8HC1 - chains a and b of the 48 polymer chains in the assembly; structure by electron microscopy, 2.30 A resolution.

[Chain a]
Name: Urease accessory protein UreH
Organism: Helicobacter pylori 26695
UniProtKB: Q09067 (UREH_HELPY); residue numbers follow UniProt; this construct covers 1-265
Chain sequence (273 residues; numbered 1 to 273; the number before each row is that of its first residue):
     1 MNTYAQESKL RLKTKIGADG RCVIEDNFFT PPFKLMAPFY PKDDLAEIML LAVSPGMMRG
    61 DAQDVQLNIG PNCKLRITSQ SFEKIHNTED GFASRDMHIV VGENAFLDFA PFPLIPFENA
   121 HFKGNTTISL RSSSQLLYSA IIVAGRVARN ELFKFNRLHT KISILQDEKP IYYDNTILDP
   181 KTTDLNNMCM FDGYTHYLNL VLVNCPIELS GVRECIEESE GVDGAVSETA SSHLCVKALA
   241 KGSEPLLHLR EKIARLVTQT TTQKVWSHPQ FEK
Unresolved in the structure: 261-273
Sequence notes: engineered mutation Ala140 (Glu in Q09067); expression tag (266-273)
What the authors report for this chain:
  - mutagenesis - D61A, S81K, E140A: abolished catalytic activity
  - mutagenesis - S81K, E140A: unchanged binding to Urease subunit beta
  - mutagenesis - E140A: increased stability (proposed by the authors, not directly observed)

[Chain b]
Name: Urease accessory protein UreF
Organism: Helicobacter pylori 26695
UniProtKB: Q09065 (UREF_HELPY); residue numbers follow UniProt; this construct covers 1-254
Chain sequence (254 residues; row label = number of the first residue in the row):
     1 MDKGKSVKST EKSVGMPPKT PKTDNNAHVD NEFLILQVND AVFPIGSYTH SFGLETYIQQ
    61 KKVTNKESAL EYLKANLSSQ FLYTEMLSLK LTYESALQQD LKKILGVEEV IMLSTSPMEL
   121 RLANQKLGNR FIKTLQAMNE LDMGEFFNAY AQKTKDPTHA TSYGVFAASL GIELKKALAH
   181 YLDAQTSNMV INCVKSVPLS QNDGQKILLS LQSPFNQLIE KTLELDESHL CTASVQNDIK
   241 AMQHESLYSR LYMS
Unresolved in the structure: 1-29, 46-48
Sequence notes: engineered mutation Ala179 (Arg in Q09065), Asp183 (Tyr in Q09065)
What the authors report for this chain:
  - mutagenesis - A41K, S47K, E85A, A233K: unchanged binding to Urease subunit beta
  - mutagenesis - A41K, S47K, E85A, R179A/Y183D, A233K: abolished catalytic activity
  - mutagenesis - R179A/Y183D: abolished binding to dimerization of HpUreFD

[Interface between chain a and chain b]
Contacting residue pairs (66; chain a residue first):
  Arg157(a) with His229(b), hydrogen bond
  Pro170(a) with Glu109(b); Leu113(b)
  Ile171(a) with Leu113(b)
  Tyr172(a) with Ser116(b)
  Tyr173(a) with Leu113(b), hydrogen bond (backbone-backbone); Ser114(b)
  Asp174(a) with Ala233(b)
  Asn175(a) with Ser228(b), hydrogen bond (side chain-backbone); Cys231(b); Thr232(b); Ala233(b), hydrogen bond (backbone-backbone)
  Thr176(a) with Ala233(b)
  Ile177(a) with His229(b); Thr232(b)
  Asn187(a) with Ala75(b)
  Met188(a) with Tyr57(b), hydrogen bond (backbone-side chain); Lys62(b); Val63(b), hydrophobic; Ser68(b); Tyr72(b), hydrophobic; Gln236(b)
  Cys189(a) with Tyr57(b); Ala75(b), hydrophobic; Asn76(b); Ser234(b), hydrogen bond (backbone-side chain); Val235(b); Gln236(b), hydrogen bond (backbone-backbone); Asn237(b), hydrogen bond (backbone-backbone)
  Met190(a) with Ser79(b), hydrogen bond; Ser234(b); Val235(b); Gln236(b), hydrogen bond (backbone-backbone)
  Asp192(a) with Gln236(b)
  Tyr194(a) with Gln236(b)
  Tyr197(a) with Val235(b), hydrophobic
  Arg213(a) with Glu245(b), salt bridge
  Asp223(a) with Gln236(b), hydrogen bond; Ile239(b); Lys240(b), salt bridge; Gln243(b), hydrogen bond
  Gly224(a) with Gln243(b), hydrogen bond (backbone-side chain)
  Ala225(a) with Ile239(b); Met242(b), hydrophobic; Gln243(b)
  Val226(a) with Glu245(b)
  Ser227(a) with Ser116(b), hydrogen bond (side chain-backbone); Pro117(b); Met118(b); Met242(b), hydrogen bond; Glu245(b)
  Glu228(a) with Ser116(b); Met118(b); Arg121(b), hydrogen bond (backbone-side chain)
  Thr229(a) with Arg121(b), hydrogen bond (backbone-side chain)
  Ala230(a) with Met112(b); Arg121(b)
  Ser231(a) with Leu113(b)
  Cys235(a) with Ser116(b), hydrogen bond
  Lys237(a) with Asp238(b); Ile239(b); Met242(b)
  Ala238(a) with Ile239(b)
  Leu239(a) with Val235(b), hydrophobic; Gln236(b); Ile239(b), hydrophobic
Interface residues without a listed pair, chain a (32 interface residues in all): His159, Phe191
Interface residues without a listed pair, chain b (35 interface residues in all): Gln60, Val110, Leu230, Ser246

[In short]
32 residues of chain a face 35 of chain b across their interface; the contacts include 18 hydrogen bonds and 2
salt bridges. Polar pairs include Arg213(a)-Glu245(b), Asp223(a)-Lys240(b) and Arg157(a)-His229(b). The paper
reports that A41K, S47K and E85A of chain b, among others, abolish catalytic activity; D61A, S81K and E140A of
chain a abolish catalytic activity; 8 substitutions were tested in all.
Chain a is Urease accessory protein UreH and chain b is Urease accessory protein UreF, both from Helicobacter
pylori 26695; the structure, CryoEM structure of Helicobacter pylori UreFD/urease complex, was determined by
electron microscopy (same publication as 8HCN).
